PDB entry 8QX8 | electron microscopy, 4.60 A resolution (low resolution: residue-level contacts below are approximate; hydrogen-bond / salt-bridge calls are withheld) | chains F and A of the 6 polymer chains in the assembly

Chain F:
Name: Vacuolar protein sorting-associated protein 8
Organism: Saccharomyces cerevisiae
UniProt: P39702 (VPS8_YEAST); residue numbers follow UniProt; this construct covers 1-1274
Sequence (1298 residues; each row starts with the number of its first residue):
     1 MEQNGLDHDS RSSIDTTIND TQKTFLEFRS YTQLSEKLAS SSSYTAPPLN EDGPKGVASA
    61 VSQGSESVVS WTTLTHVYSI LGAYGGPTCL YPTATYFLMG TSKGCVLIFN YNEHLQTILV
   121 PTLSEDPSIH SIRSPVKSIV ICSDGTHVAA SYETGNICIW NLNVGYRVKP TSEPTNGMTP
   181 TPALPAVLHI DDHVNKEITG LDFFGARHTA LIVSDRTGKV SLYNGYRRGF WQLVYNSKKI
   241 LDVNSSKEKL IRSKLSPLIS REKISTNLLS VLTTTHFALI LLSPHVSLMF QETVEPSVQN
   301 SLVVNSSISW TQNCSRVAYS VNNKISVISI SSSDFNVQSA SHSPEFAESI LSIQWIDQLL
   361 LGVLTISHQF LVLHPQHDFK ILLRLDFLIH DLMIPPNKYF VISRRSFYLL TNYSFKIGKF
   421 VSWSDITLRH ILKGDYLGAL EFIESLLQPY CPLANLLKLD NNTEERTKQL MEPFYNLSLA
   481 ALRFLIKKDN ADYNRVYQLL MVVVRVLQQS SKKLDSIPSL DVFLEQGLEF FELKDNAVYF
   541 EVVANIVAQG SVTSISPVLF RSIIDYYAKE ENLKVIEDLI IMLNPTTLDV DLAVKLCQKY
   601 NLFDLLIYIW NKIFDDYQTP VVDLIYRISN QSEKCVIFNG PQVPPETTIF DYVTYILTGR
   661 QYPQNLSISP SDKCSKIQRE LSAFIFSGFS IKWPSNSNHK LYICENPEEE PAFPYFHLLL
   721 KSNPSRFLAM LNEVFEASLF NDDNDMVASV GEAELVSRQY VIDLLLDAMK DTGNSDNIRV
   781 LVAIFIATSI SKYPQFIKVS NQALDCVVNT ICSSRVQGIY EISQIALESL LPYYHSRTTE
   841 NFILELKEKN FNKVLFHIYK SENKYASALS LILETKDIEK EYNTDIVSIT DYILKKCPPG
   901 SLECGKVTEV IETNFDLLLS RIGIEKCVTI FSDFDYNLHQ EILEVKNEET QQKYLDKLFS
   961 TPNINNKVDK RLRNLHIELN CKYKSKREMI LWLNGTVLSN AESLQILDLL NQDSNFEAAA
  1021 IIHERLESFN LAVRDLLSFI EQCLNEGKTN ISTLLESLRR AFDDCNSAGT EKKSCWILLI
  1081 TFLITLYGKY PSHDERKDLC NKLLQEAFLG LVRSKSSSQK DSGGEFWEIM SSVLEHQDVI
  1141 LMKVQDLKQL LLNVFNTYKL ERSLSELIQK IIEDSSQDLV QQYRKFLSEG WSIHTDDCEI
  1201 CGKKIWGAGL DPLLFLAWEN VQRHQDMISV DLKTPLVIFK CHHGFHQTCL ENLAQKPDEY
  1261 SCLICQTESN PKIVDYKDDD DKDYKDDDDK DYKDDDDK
Disordered / not traced: 1-66, 84-86, 116-117, 121-126, 138-140, 163-180, 227-231, 259-262, 284, 300-303, 353, 363-365, 368-370, 393-394, 399-401, 408-410, 744-753, 1069-1070, 1093-1094, 1116-1121, 1265-1298
Construct notes: expression tag (1275-1298)
Disulfides: C897-C904
Curated features (UniProtKB/Swiss-Prot):
  - zinc finger: C1198 to Q1266 (RING-type)
  - modified residue: M1 (N-acetylmethionine)

Chain A:
Name: E3 ubiquitin-protein ligase PEP5
Organism: Saccharomyces cerevisiae
Notes: EC 2.3.2.27
UniProt: P12868 (PEP5_YEAST); residue numbers follow UniProt; this construct covers 1-1029
Sequence (1029 residues; each row starts with the number of its first residue):
     1 MSLSSWRQFQ LFENIPIRDP NFGGDSLLYS DPTLCAATIV DPQTLIIAVN SNIIKVVKLN
    61 QSQVIHEFQS FPHDFQITFL KVINGEFLVA LAESIGKPSL IRVYKLEKLP NREQLYHSQV
   121 ELKNGNNTYP ISVVSISNDL SCIVVGFING KIILIRGDIS RDRGSQQRII YEDPSKEPIT
   181 ALFLNNDATA CFAATTSRIL LFNTTGRNRG RPSLVLNSKN GLDLNCGSFN PATNEFICCL
   241 SNFIEFFSSS GKKHQFAFDL SLRKRIFCVD KDHILIVTEE TGVPTTSISV NELSPTIINR
   301 IFIIDAKNKI ISLNFVVSSA IIDIFSTSQS GKNITYLLTS EGVMHRITPK SLENQINIII
   361 QKELYPFALQ LAKQHSLSPL DVQEIHKKYG DYLFKKGLRK EATDQYIQCL DVVETSEIIS
   421 KFGVKEVPDP ESMRNLADYL WSLIKNSISQ RDHVTLLLIV LIKLKDVEGI DTFIQHFDRK
   481 GIWNEGVVMD DMDDVTFFYS DNDFFDLDLI LELMKESDFK RLSYRLAKKY SKDSLIIVDI
   541 LLNLLHNPVK AIKYIKSLPI DETLRCLVTY SKKLLEESPN ETNALLIEVF TGKFKPSTFE
   601 VDLDRRDTTG DFSENIRTVF YSYKTFFNYM NSNGTSDAMS ESSEASHEHE EPTYHPPKPS
   661 IVFSSFVTKP FEFVVFLEAC LACYQQYEGF DEDRQVILTT LYDLYLNLAQ NDVPERIDDW
   721 RSRATGVLRE SNKLVYSAAS NNTSKRVDNS IMLLISHMDQ SSASAKDKTK IDIASFANDN
   781 PEMDLLSTFR AMTLNEEPST CLKFLEKYGT EEPKLLQVAL SYFVSNKLIF KEMGGNEVLK
   841 EKVLRPIIEG ERMPLLDIIK ALSRTNVAHF GLIQDIIIDH VKTEDTEIKR NEKLIESYDK
   901 ELKEKNKKLK NTINSDQPLH VPLKNQTCFM CRLTLDIPVV FFKCGHIYHQ HCLNEEEDTL
   961 ESERKLFKCP KCLVDLETSN KLFEAQHEVV EKNDLLNFAL NSEEGSRDRF KVITEFLGRG
  1021 AISYSDITI
Disordered / not traced: 1-2, 602-616, 632-652, 917-934, 1026-1029

Chain F / chain A interface:
Contacting residue pairs (24; chain F residue first):
  Y493(F) with R168(A)
  N494(F) with Q166(A)
  Y497(F) with S165(A); Q166(A); Q167(A)
  Q498(F) with S165(A); Q166(A)
  N545(F) with I169(A)
  A548(F) with G125(A)
  Q549(F) with K123(A); N124(A); Q167(A)
  E570(F) with R211(A)
  K574(F) with E172(A)
  N665(F) with Y129(A)
  F856(F) with T286(A)
  K860(F) with T286(A); S287(A)
  K880(F) with T285(A)
  T884(F) with T285(A)
  D885(F) with S287(A)
  I889(F) with S287(A)
  Y892(F) with S287(A)
  S1175(F) with S416(A)
Interface residues without a listed pair, chain A (17 interface residues in all): R209, I288
The authors on this interface:
  - interface residues, chain F: N494(F), K534(F), L573(F), N852(F), T884(F)
  - interface residues, chain A: R163(A), E279(A)

Summary:
The interface between chain F and chain A involves 18 residues on one side and 17 on the other. The paper
reports interface residues N494(F), K534(F) and R163(A) among others.
Here chain F is Vacuolar protein sorting-associated protein 8 and chain A is E3 ubiquitin-protein ligase PEP5,
both from Saccharomyces cerevisiae. Entry 8QX8 (Endosomal membrane tethering complex CORVET) was determined by
electron microscopy.
